7DAU - chain A; structure by X-ray diffraction, 1.72 A resolution.

== Chain A ==
Molecule: Covid-19 main protease
Source organism: Severe acute respiratory syndrome coronavirus 2
Notes: EC 3.4.19.12, 3.4.22.-, 3.4.22.69
Reference sequence: P0DTC1 (R1A_SARS2); residues 1-306 here correspond to UniProt positions 3264-3569 (UniProt number = residue number + 3263)
Amino-acid sequence (306 residues; numbered 1 to 306; the number before each row is that of its first residue):
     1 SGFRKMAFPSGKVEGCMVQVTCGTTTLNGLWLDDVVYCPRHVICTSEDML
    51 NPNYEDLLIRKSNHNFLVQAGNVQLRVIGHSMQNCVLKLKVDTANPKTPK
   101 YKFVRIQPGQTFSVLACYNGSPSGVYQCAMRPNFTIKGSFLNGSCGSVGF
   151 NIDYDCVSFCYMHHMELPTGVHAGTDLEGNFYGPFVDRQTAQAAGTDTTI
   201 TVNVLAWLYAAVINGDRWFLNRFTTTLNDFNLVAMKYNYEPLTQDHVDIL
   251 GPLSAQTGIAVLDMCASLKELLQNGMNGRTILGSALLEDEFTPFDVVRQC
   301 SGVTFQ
Unresolved in the structure: 302-306
Ion coordination: gold ion site 1 near Cys145 (its only coordinating residue here); gold ion site 2 near Cys156 (its only coordinating residue here)
Reported in the primary citation:
  - gold ion coordination: Cys145, Cys156
  - catalytic residues: Cys145 (citing earlier work)

== In short ==
The paper reports the catalytic residue Cys145; gold ion coordination by Cys145 and Cys156.
Chain A is Covid-19 main protease (Severe acute respiratory syndrome coronavirus 2); the structure, The
crystal structure of COVID-19 main protease treated by GA, was determined by X-ray diffraction together with
7DAT and 7DAV from the same study.
